PDB entry 8I9Z | electron microscopy, 2.70 A resolution | chains C1 and LB of the 60 polymer chains in the assembly

== Chain C1 ==
Molecule: 3341-nt RNA strand
Organism: Chaetomium thermophilum
Sequence (3341 nucleotides; row label = number of the first residue in the row):
     1 GGUUGACCUC GGAUCAGGUA GGAGGACCCG CUGAACUUAA GCAUAUCAAU AAGCGGAGGA
    61 AAAGAAACCA ACAGGGAUUG CCCUAGUAAC GGCGAGUGAA GCGGCAACAG CUCAAAUUUG
   121 AAAGCUGGCU UCGGCCCGCG UUGUAAUUUG GAGAGGAUGC UUUGGGCGAG GCUCCUUCUG
   181 AGUUCCCUGG AACGGGACGC CACAGAGGGU GAGAGCCCCG UAUAGUUGGA AGCCAAGCCU
   241 GUGUAAAGCU CCUUCGACGA GUCGAGUAGU UUGGGAAUGC UGCUCAAAAU GGGAGGUAAA
   301 UUUCUUCUAA AGCUAAAUAC CGGCCAGAGA CCGAUAGCGC ACAAGUAGAG UGAUCGAAAG
   361 AUGAAAAGCA CUUUGAAAAG AGGGUUAAAU AGCACGUGAA AUUGUUGAAA GGGAAGCGCU
   421 UGUGACCAGA CUUGCGCCCG GCGGAUCAUC CGGUGUUCUC ACCGGUGCAC UCCGCCGGGC
   481 UCAGGCCAGC AUCGGUUCUG GCGGGGGGAU AAAGGCCCAG GGAAUGUGGC UCCUCCGGGA
   541 GUGUUAUAGC CCUGGGUGUA AUACCCUCGC CGGGACCGAG GACCGCGCUC UGCAAGGAUG
   601 CUGGCGUAAU GGUCACCAGC GACCCGUCUU GAAACACGGA CCAAGGAGUC AAGGUUUUGC
   661 GCGAGUGUUU GGGUGUAAAA CCCGCACGCG UAAUGAAAGU GAACGUAGGU GAGAGCUUCG
   721 GCGCAUCAUC GACCGAUCCU GAUGUAUUCG GAUGGAUUUG AGUAGGAGCG UUAAGCCUUG
   781 GACCCGAAAG AUGGUGAACU AUGCUUGGAU AGGGUGAAGC CAGAGGAAAC UCUGGUGGAG
   841 GCUCGCAGCG GUUCUGACGU GCAAAUCGAU CGUCAAAUCU GAGCAUGGGG GCGAAAGACU
   901 AAUCGAACCA UCUAGUAGCU GGUUACCGCC GAAGUUUCCC UCAGGAUAGC AGUGUCGACC
   961 UUCAGUUUUA UGAGGUAAAG CGAAUGAUUA GGGACUCGGG GGCGAUUUUU AGCCUUCAUC
  1021 CAUUCUCAAA CUUUAAAUAU GUAAGAAGCC CUUGUUACUU AACUGAACGU GGGCAUUCGA
  1081 AUGUAUCGAC ACUAGUGGGC CAUUUUUGGU AAGCAGAACU GGCGAUGCGG GAUGAACCGA
  1141 ACGCGGGGUU AAGGUGCCGG AGUGGACGCU CAUCAGACAC CACAAAAGGC GUUAGUACAU
  1201 CUUGACAGCA GGACGGUGGC CAUGGAAGUC GGAAUCCGCU AAGGACUGUG UAACAACUCA
  1261 CCUGCCGAAU GUACUAGCCC UGAAAAUGGA UGGCGCUCAA GCGUCCCACC CAUACCCCGC
  1321 CCUCAGGGUA GAAACGAUGC CCUGAGGAGU AGGCGGCCGU GGAGGUCAGU GACGAAGCCU
  1381 AGGGCGUGAG CCCGGGUCGA ACGGCCUCUA GUGCAGAUCU UGGUGGUAGU AGCAAAUACU
  1441 UCAAUGAGAA CUUGAAGGAC CGAAGUGGGG AAAGGUUCCA UGUGAACAGC GGUUGGACAU
  1501 GGGUUAGUCG AUCCUAAGCC AUAGGGAAGU UCCGUUUCAA AGGGGCACUC GUGCCCCGUG
  1561 UGGCGAAAGG GAAGCCGGUU AAUAUUCCGG CACCUGGAUG UGGGUUUUGC GCGGCAACGC
  1621 AACUGAACGC GGAGACGACG GCGGGGGCCC CGGGCAGAGU UCUCUUUUCU UCUUAACGGU
  1681 CUAUCACCCU GGAAACAGUU UGUCUGGAGA UAGGGUUUAA UGGCCGGAAG AGCCCGACAC
  1741 UUCUGUCGGG UCCGGUGCGC UCUCGACGUC CCUUGAAAAU CCGCGGGAGG GAAUAAUUCU
  1801 CACGCCAGGU CGUACUCAUA ACCGCAGCAG GUCCCCAAGG UGAACAGCCU CUGGUUGAUA
  1861 GAACAAUGUA GAUAAGGGAA GUCGGCAAAA UAGAUCCGUA ACUUCGGGAA AAGGAUUGGC
  1921 UCUAAGGGUU GGGCACGUUG GGCUUUGGGC GGACGCCCUG GGAGCAGAGG GCCUCUAGCC
  1981 GGGCAACCGG CCGGCGGCCC UCAGCACCCG GGGUUGAAGC CCUUAGCAGG CUUCGGCCGU
  2041 CCGGCGUGCG GUUAACAACC AACUUAGAAC UGGUACGGAC AGGGGGAAUC UGACUGUCUA
  2101 AUUAAAACAU AGCAUUGCGA UGGCCAGAAA GUGGUGUUGA CGCAAUGUGA UUUCUGCCCA
  2161 GUGCUCUGAA UGUCAAAGUG AAGAAAUUCA ACCAAGCGCG GGUAAACGGC GGGAGUAACU
  2221 AUGACUCUCU UAAGGUAGCC AAAUGCCUCG UCAUCUAAUU AGUGACGCGC AUGAAUGGAU
  2281 UAACGAGAUU CCCACUGUCC CUAUCUACUA UCUAGCGAAA CCACAGCCAA GGGAACGGGC
  2341 UUGGCAAAAU CAGCGGGGAA AGAAGACCCU GUUGAGCUUG ACUCUAGUUU GACAUUGUGA
  2401 AAAGACAUAG GAGGUGUAGA AUAGGUGGGA GCUUCGGCGC CAGUGAAAUA CCACUACUCC
  2461 UAUUGUUUUU UUACUUAUUC AAUGAAGCGG GGCUGGACUU GCGUCCAACU UCUGGAGUUA
  2521 AGGUCCUUCG CGGGCCGACC CGGGUUGAAG ACAUUGUCAG GUGGGGAGUU UGGCUGGGGC
  2581 GGCACAUCUG UUAAACCAUA ACGCAGGUGU CCUAAGGGGG GCUCAUGGAG AACAGAAAUC
  2641 UCCAGUAGAA CAAAAGGGUA AAAGUCCCCU UGAUUUUGAU UUUCAGUGUG AAUACAAACC
  2701 AUGAAAGUGU GGCCUAUCGA UCCUUUAGUC CCUCGAAAUU UGAGGCUAGA GGUGCCAGAA
  2761 AAGUUACCAC AGGGAUAACU GGCUUGUGGC GGCCAAGCGU UCAUAGCGAC GUCGCUUUUU
  2821 GAUCCUUCGA UGUCGGCUCU UCCUAUCAUA CCGAAGCAGA AUUCGGUAAG CGUUGGAUUG
  2881 UUCACCCACU AAUAGGGAAC GUGAGCUGGG UUUAGACCGU CGUGAGACAG GUUAGUUUUA
  2941 CCCUACUGAU GAACUCGUCG CAAUGGUAAU UCAGCUUAGU ACGAGAGGAA CCGCUGAUUC
  3001 AGAUAAUUGG UUUUUGCGGU UGUCCGACCG GGCAGUGCCG CGAAGCUACC AUCUGCUGGA
  3061 UAAUGGCUGA ACGCCUCUAA GUCAGAAUCC AUGCCAGAAC GCGACGAUAC UACCCGCACG
  3121 UUGUAGACGU AUAAGAAUAG GCUCCGGCCU CGUAUCCUAG CAGGCGAUUC CUCCGCCGGC
  3181 CUCGAAGUGG CCGUCGGUAA UUCGCGUAUU GCAAUUUAGA CACGCGCGGG AUCAAAUCCU
  3241 UUGCAGACGA CUUAGAUGUG CGAAAGGGUC CUGUAAGCAG UAGAGUAGCC UUGUUGUUAC
  3301 GAUCUGCUGA GGGUAAGCCC UCCUUCGCCU AGAUUUCCCA G
Unresolved in the structure: 1-2, 693-706, 847-854, 865-867, 901-905, 987-1028, 1887-1894, 1914-1917, 2028-2040, 2082-2292, 2485-2545, 2571-2721, 2753-2756, 2817-2828, 2899-2900, 2909-2914, 2937-2940, 3338-3341

== Chain LB ==
Molecule: 60S ribosomal protein L3-like protein
Organism: Chaetomium thermophilum
Reference sequence: G0RXW1 (G0RXW1_CHATD); residues 1-392 here = UniProt positions 1-392
Chain sequence (392 residues; numbered 1 to 392; the number before each row is that of its first residue):
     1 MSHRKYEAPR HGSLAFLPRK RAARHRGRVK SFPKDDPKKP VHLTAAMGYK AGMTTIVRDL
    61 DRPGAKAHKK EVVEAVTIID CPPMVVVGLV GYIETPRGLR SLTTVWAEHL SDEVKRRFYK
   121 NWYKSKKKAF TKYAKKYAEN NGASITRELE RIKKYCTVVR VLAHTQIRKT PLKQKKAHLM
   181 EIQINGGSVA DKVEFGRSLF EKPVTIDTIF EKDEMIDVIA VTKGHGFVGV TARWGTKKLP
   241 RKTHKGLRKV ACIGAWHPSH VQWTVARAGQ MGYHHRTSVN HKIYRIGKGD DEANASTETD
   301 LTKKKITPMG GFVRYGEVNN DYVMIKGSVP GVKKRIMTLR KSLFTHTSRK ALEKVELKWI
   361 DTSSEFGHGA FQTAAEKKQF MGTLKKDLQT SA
Unresolved in the structure: 1-11, 238-261, 392

== How chain C1 and chain LB interact ==
Contacting residue pairs (255):
  A1865(C1) with Phe227(LB), hydrogen bond to the sugar
  A1866(C1) with Phe227(LB), sugar contact; Val228(LB), sugar contact; Gly229(LB), hydrogen bond to the sugar
  C2300(C1) with Lys237(LB), salt bridge to the phosphate
  U2302(C1) with Lys237(LB), salt bridge to the phosphate
  G2353(C1) with Phe227(LB), sugar contact; Arg267(LB), base contact; Ala268(LB), sugar contact
  C2354(C1) with Arg267(LB), hydrogen bond to the base
  U2840(C1) with Gln262(LB), sugar contact; Thr264(LB), hydrogen bond to the sugar
  U2841(C1) with Thr264(LB), phosphate contact
  C2946(C1) with Gln262(LB), hydrogen bond to the sugar; Arg267(LB), hydrogen bond to the base
  U2947(C1) with Arg233(LB), hydrogen bond to the sugar; Gln262(LB), sugar contact; Trp263(LB), hydrogen bond to the phosphate; Arg267(LB), sugar contact; Ala268(LB), hydrogen bond to the sugar
  G2948(C1) with Leu17(LB), phosphate contact; Pro18(LB), phosphate contact; Arg19(LB), hydrogen bond to the phosphate; Lys20(LB), phosphate contact; Arg233(LB), hydrogen bond to the phosphate; Gly269(LB), sugar contact; Gln270(LB), hydrogen bond to the sugar
  A2949(C1) with Lys20(LB), phosphate contact; Arg21(LB), hydrogen bond to the phosphate
  U2950(C1) with Arg21(LB), salt bridge to the phosphate
  G2957(C1) with Phe118(LB), hydrogen bond to the sugar; Lys120(LB), hydrogen bond to the phosphate
  U2958(C1) with Arg117(LB), sugar contact; Phe118(LB), sugar contact; Lys120(LB), salt bridge to the phosphate; Leu179(LB), sugar contact
  C2959(C1) with Arg26(LB), salt bridge to the phosphate; Leu162(LB), sugar contact; Leu179(LB), sugar contact; Glu181(LB), hydrogen bond to the sugar
  G2960(C1) with Arg24(LB), salt bridge to the phosphate; Arg26(LB), salt bridge to the phosphate; Tyr92(LB), hydrogen bond to the sugar; Arg160(LB), hydrogen bond to the phosphate; Met180(LB), phosphate contact; Glu181(LB), hydrogen bond to the phosphate
  C2961(C1) with Arg28(LB), salt bridge to the phosphate; Leu99(LB), hydrogen bond to the sugar; Arg160(LB), salt bridge to the phosphate
  A2962(C1) with Arg28(LB), base contact; Gly98(LB), sugar contact; Leu99(LB), phosphate contact
  G2966(C1) with Leu14(LB), hydrogen bond to the sugar; Ala15(LB), hydrogen bond to the base; Leu17(LB), sugar contact
  U2967(C1) with Leu14(LB), sugar contact; Ala15(LB), sugar contact
  A2968(C1) with Ser13(LB), base contact
  G2993(C1) with Arg349(LB), phosphate contact
  C2994(C1) with Pro63(LB), hydrogen bond to the sugar; Gly64(LB), sugar contact; Arg349(LB), salt bridge to the phosphate
  U2995(C1) with Pro63(LB), sugar contact; Gly64(LB), hydrogen bond to the sugar; Ala65(LB), sugar contact; Arg349(LB), phosphate contact
  G2996(C1) with Arg62(LB), salt bridge to the phosphate
  A3001(C1) with Ser13(LB), hydrogen bond to the phosphate; Phe16(LB), sugar contact
  G3002(C1) with Gly12(LB), phosphate contact; Ser13(LB), phosphate contact; Phe16(LB), sugar contact; Arg276(LB), hydrogen bond to the phosphate
  A3003(C1) with Thr222(LB), phosphate contact; His274(LB), phosphate contact; Arg276(LB), salt bridge to the phosphate; Ser328(LB), hydrogen bond to the base; Pro330(LB), sugar contact
  U3004(C1) with Lys50(LB), phosphate contact; Met53(LB), sugar contact; Thr222(LB), phosphate contact; Lys223(LB), hydrogen bond to the phosphate; Ser328(LB), sugar contact; Val329(LB), sugar contact; Pro330(LB), sugar contact; Gly331(LB), phosphate contact
  A3005(C1) with Lys50(LB), salt bridge to the phosphate; Met53(LB), sugar contact; Lys223(LB), salt bridge to the phosphate
  A3006(C1) with Met53(LB), sugar contact; Thr54(LB), sugar contact; Thr55(LB), hydrogen bond to the sugar; Ala75(LB), base contact; Asp361(LB), sugar contact; Glu365(LB), sugar contact
  U3008(C1) with His368(LB), phosphate contact
  A3043(C1) with Phe366(LB), hydrogen bond to the sugar; Gly367(LB), phosphate contact; His368(LB), salt bridge to the phosphate
  A3044(C1) with Glu365(LB), phosphate contact; Phe366(LB), phosphate contact; Gly367(LB), phosphate contact
  G3045(C1) with Val313(LB), phosphate contact; Arg314(LB), salt bridge to the phosphate
  C3046(C1) with Lys223(LB), salt bridge to the phosphate
  U3047(C1) with His225(LB), salt bridge to the phosphate
  C3053(C1) with His281(LB), sugar contact; Lys326(LB), phosphate contact; Gly327(LB), sugar contact; Ser328(LB), hydrogen bond to the base
  U3054(C1) with Val279(LB), hydrogen bond to the sugar; Asn280(LB), sugar contact; Lys326(LB), phosphate contact
  G3055(C1) with Val279(LB), sugar contact; Asn280(LB), hydrogen bond to the phosphate
  C3056(C1) with Phe344(LB), base contact
  U3057(C1) with Phe344(LB), sugar contact; Thr347(LB), phosphate contact
  G3093(C1) with Ser31(LB), hydrogen bond to the phosphate; Leu343(LB), phosphate contact; Phe344(LB), sugar contact
  C3094(C1) with Phe16(LB), sugar contact; Ser31(LB), hydrogen bond to the phosphate; Thr277(LB), phosphate contact; Arg340(LB), salt bridge to the phosphate
  C3095(C1) with Ala15(LB), sugar contact; Phe16(LB), sugar contact; Pro18(LB), sugar contact; Lys30(LB), salt bridge to the phosphate; His275(LB), salt bridge to the phosphate; Arg276(LB), phosphate contact; Thr277(LB), hydrogen bond to the phosphate
  A3096(C1) with Pro18(LB), sugar contact; Lys20(LB), phosphate contact; Lys30(LB), salt bridge to the phosphate; His275(LB), salt bridge to the phosphate
  G3097(C1) with Lys20(LB), salt bridge to the phosphate; Ala23(LB), phosphate contact; Arg28(LB), hydrogen bond to the base
  G3103(C1) with Arg100(LB), hydrogen bond to the phosphate; Ser101(LB), hydrogen bond to the sugar
  A3104(C1) with Ser101(LB), sugar contact; Leu102(LB), sugar contact; Thr103(LB), sugar contact; Thr104(LB), hydrogen bond to the sugar
  C3105(C1) with Trp106(LB), hydrogen bond to the sugar
  G3106(C1) with Ala129(LB), sugar contact; Phe130(LB), hydrogen bond to the sugar; Tyr133(LB), phosphate contact; Lys136(LB), salt bridge to the phosphate
  A3107(C1) with Lys128(LB), sugar contact; Phe130(LB), sugar contact; Thr131(LB), phosphate contact; Lys132(LB), hydrogen bond to the phosphate; Tyr133(LB), phosphate contact
  U3108(C1) with Lys128(LB), salt bridge to the phosphate; Lys132(LB), salt bridge to the phosphate
  C3183(C1) with Lys154(LB), salt bridge to the phosphate; Tyr155(LB), phosphate contact
  G3184(C1) with Ile93(LB), sugar contact; Arg100(LB), hydrogen bond to the base; Leu102(LB), base contact; Arg151(LB), hydrogen bond to the base; Tyr155(LB), sugar contact
  A3185(C1) with Glu94(LB), sugar contact; Thr95(LB), phosphate contact; Pro96(LB), sugar contact
  A3186(C1) with Ile93(LB), phosphate contact; Thr95(LB), phosphate contact; Arg97(LB), hydrogen bond to the sugar; Arg100(LB), salt bridge to the phosphate
  G3187(C1) with Arg151(LB), hydrogen bond to the base; Tyr155(LB), hydrogen bond to the base
  C3233(C1) with Lys128(LB), sugar contact
  A3234(C1) with Lys126(LB), salt bridge to the phosphate
  A3235(C1) with Tyr119(LB), hydrogen bond to the phosphate; Ser125(LB), phosphate contact; Lys126(LB), hydrogen bond to the phosphate; Lys127(LB), hydrogen bond to the phosphate; Lys128(LB), phosphate contact
  A3236(C1) with Tyr119(LB), phosphate contact; Lys120(LB), hydrogen bond to the phosphate; Asn121(LB), hydrogen bond to the phosphate
  U3237(C1) with Lys120(LB), phosphate contact; Asn121(LB), hydrogen bond to the phosphate; Lys124(LB), hydrogen bond to the base
  C3238(C1) with Lys124(LB), base contact
  C3244(C1) with His25(LB), hydrogen bond to the base; Gln174(LB), hydrogen bond to the base; Val332(LB), sugar contact; Lys334(LB), base contact; Arg335(LB), hydrogen bond to the phosphate
  A3245(C1) with Lys223(LB), phosphate contact; Gly224(LB), hydrogen bond to the phosphate; Tyr273(LB), sugar contact; Val332(LB), phosphate contact; Arg335(LB), salt bridge to the phosphate
  G3246(C1) with Arg21(LB), sugar contact; Gly224(LB), phosphate contact; His225(LB), phosphate contact; Gly226(LB), hydrogen bond to the phosphate; Gln270(LB), hydrogen bond to the phosphate
  A3247(C1) with Gly226(LB), phosphate contact; Phe227(LB), hydrogen bond to the phosphate
  G3249(C1) with Arg21(LB), hydrogen bond to the base
  A3250(C1) with Arg21(LB), base contact
  C3251(C1) with Tyr273(LB), hydrogen bond to the sugar
  U3252(C1) with His25(LB), sugar contact
  U3253(C1) with Arg117(LB), salt bridge to the phosphate; Gln174(LB), hydrogen bond to the phosphate; Lys176(LB), phosphate contact
  A3254(C1) with Arg116(LB), salt bridge to the phosphate; Lys173(LB), sugar contact; Lys175(LB), hydrogen bond to the phosphate; Lys176(LB), salt bridge to the phosphate
  G3255(C1) with Arg116(LB), salt bridge to the phosphate; Tyr123(LB), stacking on the base; Lys175(LB), salt bridge to the phosphate
  A3256(C1) with Tyr123(LB), hydrogen bond to the sugar; Lys124(LB), base contact
  U3259(C1) with Arg168(LB), base contact
  G3260(C1) with Lys175(LB), hydrogen bond to the sugar
  G3268(C1) with Gly310(LB), hydrogen bond to the base; Lys386(LB), salt bridge to the phosphate
  U3269(C1) with Met309(LB), sugar contact; Gly310(LB), sugar contact; Ser364(LB), hydrogen bond to the sugar; Phe366(LB), base contact; Lys377(LB), salt bridge to the phosphate
  C3270(C1) with Met309(LB), phosphate contact; Ser364(LB), hydrogen bond to the phosphate; Phe366(LB), hydrogen bond to the sugar; Gly367(LB), phosphate contact; His368(LB), phosphate contact; Gly369(LB), phosphate contact; Lys377(LB), salt bridge to the phosphate
  C3271(C1) with His368(LB), salt bridge to the phosphate
  U3308(C1) with Lys385(LB), salt bridge to the phosphate
  G3309(C1) with Met381(LB), hydrogen bond to the base; Thr383(LB), base contact; Leu384(LB), base contact
  A3310(C1) with Leu384(LB), phosphate contact; Lys385(LB), hydrogen bond to the phosphate
  G3311(C1) with Lys385(LB), salt bridge to the phosphate
  A3315(C1) with Phe366(LB), base contact
  G3317(C1) with Arg314(LB), base contact
  C3318(C1) with Phe312(LB), sugar contact; Val313(LB), sugar contact; Arg314(LB), hydrogen bond to the sugar; Phe366(LB), base contact
  C3319(C1) with Gly310(LB), sugar contact; Phe312(LB), sugar contact; Arg314(LB), phosphate contact; Gly316(LB), phosphate contact
  C3320(C1) with Pro171(LB), phosphate contact
Other interface residues (no listed pair), chain C1 (101 interface residues in all): C2301, G2355, A2945, G2965, U3007, U3052, C3102, U3257, C3261
Other interface residues (no listed pair), chain LB (145 interface residues in all): Ala22, Val29, Lys66, Leu172, His178, Ala266, Met271, Gly311, Tyr315, Glu317, Lys333, Thr345, Ala370, Phe371, Gly382

== Summary ==
Chain C1 and chain LB form an interface of 101 and 145 residues respectively, with 75 hydrogen bonds, 42 salt
bridges and 1 aromatic stacking contact. Polar pairs include C2354(C1)-Arg267(LB), C2946(C1)-Arg267(LB) and
G2966(C1)-Ala15(LB).
Here chain C1 is a 3341-nt RNA strand and chain LB is 60S ribosomal protein L3-like protein, both from
Chaetomium thermophilum. Entry 8I9Z (Cryo-EM structure of a Chaetomium thermophilum pre-60S ribosomal subunit
- State Spb4) was determined by electron microscopy, deposited together with 8I9P, 8I9T, 8I9V, 8I9W, 8I9X,
8I9Y and 8IA0.
